Entry 8VMV (X-ray diffraction, 1.59 A resolution); this record covers chains C and A of the 6 polymer chains in the assembly.

Chain C:
Molecule: 13-nt DNA strand
Sequence (13 nucleotides; each row starts with the number of its first residue):
   401 TTGACTCTCTTAA
Ion coordination: Mg2+: DA413 (shared with 1 residue of chain B; 1 residue of chain c)

Chain A:
Molecule: Intron-encoded endonuclease I-PpoI
Organism: Physarum polycephalum
Notes: EC 3.1.-.-
UniProtKB: Q94702 (PPO1_PHYPO); residues 2-163 here = UniProt positions 2-163
Sequence (162 residues; row label = number of the first residue in the row):
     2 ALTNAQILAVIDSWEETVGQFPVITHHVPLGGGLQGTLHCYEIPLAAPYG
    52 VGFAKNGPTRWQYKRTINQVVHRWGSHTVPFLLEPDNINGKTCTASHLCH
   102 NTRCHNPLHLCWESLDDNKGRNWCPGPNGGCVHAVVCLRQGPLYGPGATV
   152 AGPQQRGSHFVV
Ion coordination: Zn2+ site 1: Cys-41, Cys-100, Cys-105, His-110; Mg2+: Asn-119 (shared with 1 residue of chain D; 1 residue of chain d); Na+: Asn-119 (shared with 1 residue of chain D; 1 residue of chain d); Zn2+ site 2: Cys-125, Cys-132, His-134, Cys-138
What the authors report for this chain:
  - binding site for the 8-nt DNA strand: Arg-61
  - mutagenesis - H78A/H98A, H98A: decreased catalytic activity
  - mutagenesis - H78A: unchanged catalytic activity
  - catalytic residues: His-78, His-98
  - mutagenesis - H98A: abolished binding to metal ion

Interface between chain C and chain A:
Residue-residue contacts (19; chain C residue first):
  DT401(C) / Thr-67(A)  phosphate contact
  DT402(C) / Arg-66(A)  salt bridge to the phosphate
  DT402(C) / Thr-67(A)  base contact
  DT402(C) / Val-72(A)  base contact
  DG403(C) / Val-52(A)  phosphate contact
  DG403(C) / Gly-53(A)  hydrogen bond to the phosphate
  DG403(C) / Lys-65(A)  hydrogen bond to the base
  DA404(C) / Ala-48(A)  phosphate contact
  DA404(C) / Pro-49(A)  phosphate contact
  DA404(C) / Ala-55(A)  base contact
  DA404(C) / Lys-65(A)  base contact
  DC405(C) / Ala-48(A)  phosphate contact
  DC405(C) / Lys-56(A)  base contact
  DT406(C) / Lys-56(A)  base contact
  DT406(C) / Asn-57(A)  base contact
  DC407(C) / Asn-57(A)  hydrogen bond to the base
  DT411(C) / Leu-116(A)  base contact
  DT411(C) / Lys-120(A)  hydrogen bond to the base
  DA412(C) / Asp-117(A)  sugar contact
Also at the interface, not in a pair above, chain C (12 interface residues in all): DT408, DT410, DA413
Also at the interface, not in a pair above, chain A (17 interface residues in all): Tyr-50, Phe-54, Arg-74

Summary:
12 residues of chain C and 17 residues of chain A are in contact, with 4 hydrogen bonds and 1 salt bridge.
Polar pairs include DG403(C)/Lys-65(A), DC407(C)/Asn-57(A) and DT411(C)/Lys-120(A). Cys-41(A), Cys-100(A),
Cys-105(A) and His-110(A) coordinate Zn2+ site 1. The paper reports catalytic residues His-78(A) and
His-98(A); H78A/H98A and H98A of chain A reduce catalytic activity.
Chain C is a 13-nt DNA strand and chain A is Intron-encoded endonuclease I-PpoI (Physarum polycephalum); the
structure, Homing endonuclease I-PpoI-DNA complex:reaction at pH7.0 (K+ MES) with 500 uM Mg2+ for 600s, was
determined by X-ray diffraction together with 8VMO, 8VMP, 8VMQ, 8VMR, 8VMS, 8VMT and 35 further entries from
the same study.
